3TWW - chains A and C of the 4 polymer chains in the assembly; structure by X-ray diffraction, 2.00 A resolution.

== Chain A ==
Name: Tankyrase-2
From: Homo sapiens
Notes: EC 2.4.2.30
Reference sequence: Q9H2K2 (TNKS2_HUMAN); numbering as in UniProt (aligned over 488-649)
Amino-acid sequence (165 residues; numbered 485 to 649; the number before each row is that of its first residue):
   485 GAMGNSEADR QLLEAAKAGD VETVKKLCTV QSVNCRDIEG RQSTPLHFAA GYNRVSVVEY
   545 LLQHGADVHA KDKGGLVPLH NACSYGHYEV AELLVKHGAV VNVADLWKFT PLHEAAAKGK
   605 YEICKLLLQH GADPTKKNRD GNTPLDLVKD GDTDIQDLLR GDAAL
Not modelled in the structure: 485-487, 645-649
Differences from the reference sequence: expression tag (485-487)
UniProt features mapped onto this chain:
  - region: Leu545 to His553 (HIF1AN-binding)
  - modified residue: Asn518 (3S: -3-hydroxyasparagine), His553 (3S: -3-hydroxyhistidine), Asn586 (3S: -3-hydroxyasparagine)
  - mutagenesis: His553 (H553D: Enhanced hydroxylation by HIF1AN; H553N: Enhanced hydroxylation by HIF1AN)
Reported in the primary citation:
  - mutagenesis - K604A: decreased binding to AXIN1 peptide

== Chain C ==
Name: human LNPEP
Amino-acid sequence (16 residues; row label = number of the first residue in the row):
     1 LPHLQRQSPD GQSFRS
Not modelled in the structure: 1-4
Modified / non-standard residues: Ser16 (aminoserine; SET)

== How chain A and chain C interact ==
Contacting residue pairs (32):
  Arg525(A) - Gln7(C)
  Arg525(A) - Ser8(C)  hydrogen bond (side chain-backbone)
  Arg525(A) - Pro9(C)
  Arg525(A) - Asp10(C)
  Ser527(A) - Asp10(C)  hydrogen bond
  Phe532(A) - Asp10(C)
  Gly535(A) - Asp10(C)
  Gly535(A) - Gly11(C)
  Gly535(A) - Gln12(C)  hydrogen bond (backbone-backbone)
  Tyr536(A) - Asp10(C)
  Tyr536(A) - Gly11(C)
  Tyr536(A) - Gln12(C)
  Asn537(A) - Arg15(C)
  Leu560(A) - Arg6(C)
  Leu560(A) - Pro9(C)  hydrophobic
  Asn565(A) - Pro9(C)
  Asn565(A) - Asp10(C)  hydrogen bond (side chain-backbone)
  Ser568(A) - Pro9(C)
  Tyr569(A) - Ser8(C)
  Tyr569(A) - Pro9(C)  hydrogen bond (side chain-backbone)
  Tyr569(A) - Asp10(C)
  Tyr569(A) - Gly11(C)
  Tyr569(A) - Gln12(C)
  Tyr569(A) - Ser13(C)
  His571(A) - Gln12(C)  hydrogen bond (side chain-backbone)
  His571(A) - Ser13(C)
  Asp589(A) - Arg6(C)  salt bridge
  Trp591(A) - Gln5(C)
  Trp591(A) - Arg6(C)
  Phe593(A) - Arg6(C)
  Glu598(A) - Arg6(C)  salt bridge
  Lys604(A) - Ser13(C)
Interface residues without a listed pair, chain A (18 interface residues in all): His531, Arg538

== Overview ==
18 residues of chain A face 10 of chain C across their interface, with 6 hydrogen bonds and 2 salt bridges.
Among the polar pairs are Asp589(A)-Arg6(C), Glu598(A)-Arg6(C) and Arg525(A)-Ser8(C). Curated annotation
(UniProt) lists one mutagenesis site on chain A. From the paper: K604A of chain A reduces binding to AXIN1
peptide.
Chain A is Tankyrase-2 (Homo sapiens) and chain C is human LNPEP; the structure, Crystal structure of ARC4
from human Tankyrase 2 in complex with peptide from human LNPEP (chimeric ..., was determined by X-ray
diffraction (same publication as 3TWR, 3TWS, 3TWT, 3TWU, 3TWV and 3TWX).
